Entry 7YS6 (electron microscopy, 3.00 A resolution); this record covers chains C and E of the 5 polymer chains in the assembly.

# Chain C
Protein: Guanine nucleotide-binding protein G(I)/G(S)/G(T) subunit beta-1
From: Homo sapiens
Reference sequence: P62873 (GBB1_HUMAN); residues 19-357 here correspond to UniProt positions 2-340 (UniProt number = residue number - 17)
Amino-acid sequence (357 residues; row label = number of the first residue in the row):
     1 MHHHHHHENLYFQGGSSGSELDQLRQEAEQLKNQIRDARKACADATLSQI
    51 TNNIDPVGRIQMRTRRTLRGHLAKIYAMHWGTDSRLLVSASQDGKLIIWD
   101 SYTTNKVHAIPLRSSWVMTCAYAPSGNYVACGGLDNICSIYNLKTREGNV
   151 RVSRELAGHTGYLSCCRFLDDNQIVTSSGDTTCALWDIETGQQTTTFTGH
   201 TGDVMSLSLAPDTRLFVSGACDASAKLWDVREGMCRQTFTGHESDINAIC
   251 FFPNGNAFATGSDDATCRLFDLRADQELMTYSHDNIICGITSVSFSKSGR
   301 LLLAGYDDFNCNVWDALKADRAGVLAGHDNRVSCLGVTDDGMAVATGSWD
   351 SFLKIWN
Disordered / not traced: 1-19
Differences from the reference sequence: initiating methionine (1); expression tag (2-18)
Swiss-Prot annotation at these positions:
  - modified residue: Ser-19 (N-acetylserine), His-283 (Phosphohistidine)

# Chain E
Protein: scFv16
From: Mus musculus
Notes: antibody fragment or engineered binder
Amino-acid sequence (266 residues; numbered 1 to 266; the number before each row is that of its first residue):
     1 DVQLVESGGGLVQPGGSRKLSCSASGFAFSSFGMHWVRQAPEKGLEWVAY
    51 ISSGSGTIYYADTVKGRFTISRDDPKNTLFLQMTSLRSEDTAMYYCVRSI
   101 YYYGSSPFDFWGQGTTLTVSSGGGGSGGGGSGGGGSDIVMTQATSSVPVT
   151 PGESVSISCRSSKSLLHSNGNTYLYWFLQRPGQSPQLLIYRMSNLASGVP
   201 DRFSGSGSGTAFTLTISRLEAEDVGVYYCMQHLEYPLTFGAGTKLELKAA
   251 AENLYFQGHHHHHHHH
Disordered / not traced: 1, 123-135, 248-266
Disulfide bonds: Cys-22/Cys-96

# Chain C / chain E interface
Contacting residue pairs - 12 pairs, chain C then chain E:
  Arg-85(C) / Tyr-103(E)
  Leu-86(C) / Tyr-103(E)  hydrophobic
  Val-107(C) / Tyr-102(E)  hydrophobic
  His-108(C) / Tyr-102(E)
  Arg-146(C) / Arg-98(E)  hydrogen bond (backbone-side chain)
  Arg-146(C) / Ser-197(E)  hydrogen bond (side chain-backbone)
  Glu-147(C) / Gly-26(E)
  Glu-147(C) / Phe-27(E)
  Glu-147(C) / Ala-28(E)
  Glu-147(C) / Phe-32(E)
  Gly-148(C) / Phe-32(E)
  Asn-149(C) / Ala-28(E)
Other interface residues (no listed pair), chain C (9 interface residues in all): Asp-100
Other interface residues (no listed pair), chain E (12 interface residues in all): Val-2, Ser-31, Ile-100, Gly-198

# In short
9 residues of chain C and 12 residues of chain E are in contact; the contacts include 2 hydrogen bonds. Polar
contacts include Arg-146(C)/Arg-98(E) and Arg-146(C)/Ser-197(E).
Here chain C is Guanine nucleotide-binding protein G(I)/G(S)/G(T) subunit beta-1 (Homo sapiens) and chain E is
scFv16 (Mus musculus). Entry 7YS6 (Cryo-EM structure of the Serotonin 6 (5-HT6) receptor-DNGs-scFv16 complex)
was determined by electron microscopy.
